PDB entry 9D35 | electron microscopy, 3.26 A resolution | chains C and K of the 9 polymer chains in the assembly

[Chain C]
Molecule: Proteasome subunit alpha type-3
Source organism: Saccharomyces cerevisiae
UniProt: P23638 (PSA3_YEAST); residues 1-258 here = UniProt positions 1-258
Chain sequence (258 residues; each row starts with the number of its first residue):
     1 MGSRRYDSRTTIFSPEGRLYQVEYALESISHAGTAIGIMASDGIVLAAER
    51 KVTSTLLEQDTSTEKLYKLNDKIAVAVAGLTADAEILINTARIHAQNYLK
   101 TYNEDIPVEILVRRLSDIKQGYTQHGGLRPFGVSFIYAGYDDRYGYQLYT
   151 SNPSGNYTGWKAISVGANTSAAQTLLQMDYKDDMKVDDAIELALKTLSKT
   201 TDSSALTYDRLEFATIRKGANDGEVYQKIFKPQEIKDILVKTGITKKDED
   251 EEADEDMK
Disordered / not traced: 1-13, 246-258
UniProt features mapped onto this chain:
  - cross-link (Glycyl lysine isopeptide (Lys-Gly)): Lys-100 (interchain with G-Cter in ubiquitin), Lys-199 (interchain with G-Cter in ubiquitin), Lys-231 (interchain with G-Cter in ubiquitin)

[Chain K]
Molecule: Proteasome subunit beta type-4
Source organism: Saccharomyces cerevisiae
UniProt: P22141 (PSB4_YEAST); residues 1-198 here = UniProt positions 1-198
Chain sequence (198 residues; numbered 1 to 198; the number before each row is that of its first residue):
     1 MDIILGIRVQDSVILASSKAVTRGISVLKDSDDKTRQLSPHTLMSFAGEA
    51 GDTVQFAEYIQANIQLYSIREDYELSPQAVSSFVRQELAKSIRSRRPYQV
   101 NVLIGGYDKKKNKPELYQIDYLGTKVELPYGAHGYSGFYTFSLLDHHYRP
   151 DMTTEEGLDLLKLCVQELEKRMPMDFKGVIVKIVDKDGIRQVDDFQAQ
Disordered / not traced: 20-32, 196-198
UniProt features mapped onto this chain:
  - modified residue: Met-1 (N-acetylmethionine), Ser-76 (Phosphoserine)

[Chain C / chain K interface]
Pairs across the interface (23):
  Tyr-98(C) with Tyr-67(K), hydrogen bond
  Lys-100(C) with Gln-86(K)
  Thr-101(C) with Ser-82(K), hydrogen bond (backbone-side chain); Phe-83(K), hydrogen bond (backbone-backbone); Gln-86(K), hydrogen bond
  Tyr-102(C) with Tyr-67(K); Leu-75(K), hydrophobic; Ala-79(K); Ser-82(K), hydrogen bond (backbone-side chain); Phe-83(K), hydrophobic
  Asn-103(C) with Gln-78(K), hydrogen bond; Ser-82(K), hydrogen bond (backbone-side chain)
  Glu-104(C) with Ser-76(K), hydrogen bond; Ala-79(K)
  Pro-107(C) with Tyr-67(K)
  Ile-110(C) with Tyr-67(K); Glu-71(K)
  Arg-113(C) with Arg-70(K); Glu-71(K), salt bridge
  Asp-142(C) with Lys-110(K)
  Arg-143(C) with Glu-71(K), hydrogen bond (side chain-backbone); Asp-72(K), hydrogen bond (side chain-backbone); Tyr-73(K)
Interface residues without a listed pair, chain K (14 interface residues in all): Asn-63

[Overview]
11 residues of chain C and 14 residues of chain K are in contact; the contacts include 10 hydrogen bonds and 1
salt bridge. Polar pairs include Arg-113(C)/Glu-71(K), Tyr-98(C)/Tyr-67(K) and Thr-101(C)/Ser-82(K).
Chain C is Proteasome subunit alpha type-3 and chain K is Proteasome subunit beta type-4, both from
Saccharomyces cerevisiae; the structure, Proteasome core particle assembly intermediate 5-alpha/3-beta/Ump1
purified from Saccharomyces cerevisiae, was determined by electron microscopy.
